PDB entry 6PUG | X-ray diffraction, 1.80 A resolution | chains A and G of the 4 polymer chains in the assembly

== Chain A ==
Protein: Major histocompatibility complex class I-related gene protein
Source organism: Homo sapiens
UniProtKB: Q95460 (HMR1_HUMAN); residues 1-270 here correspond to UniProt positions 23-292 (UniProt number = residue number + 22)
Chain sequence (271 residues; numbered 0 to 270; the number before each row is that of its first residue; numbering starts at 0):
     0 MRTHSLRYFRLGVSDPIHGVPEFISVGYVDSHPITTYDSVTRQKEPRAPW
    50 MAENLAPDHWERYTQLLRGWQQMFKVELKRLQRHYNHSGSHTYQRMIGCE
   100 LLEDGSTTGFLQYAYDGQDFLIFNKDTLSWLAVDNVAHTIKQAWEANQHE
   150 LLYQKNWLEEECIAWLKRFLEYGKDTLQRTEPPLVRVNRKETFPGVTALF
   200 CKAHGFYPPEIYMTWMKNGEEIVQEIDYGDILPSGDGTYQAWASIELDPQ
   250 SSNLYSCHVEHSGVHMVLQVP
Not modelled in the structure: 190-195, 222
Sequence notes: initiating methionine (0); conflict Ser-261 (Cys283 in Q95460)
Curated features (UniProtKB/Swiss-Prot):
  - binding site (5-(2-oxoethylideneamino)-6-(D-ribitylamino)uracil): Arg-9, Ser-24, Lys-43, Arg-94, Tyr-152, Gln-153
  - binding site (5-(2-oxopropylideneamino)-6-(D-ribitylamino)uracil): Arg-9, Ser-24, Lys-43, Arg-94, Tyr-152, Gln-153
  - binding site (7-hydroxy-6-methyl-8-(1-D-ribityl)lumazine): Arg-9, Ser-24, Lys-43, Arg-94, Tyr-152, Gln-153
  - binding site (8-(9H-purin-6-yl)-2-oxa-8-azabicyclo[3.3.1]nona-3,6-diene-4,6-dicarbaldehyde): Arg-9, Lys-43, His-58, Arg-94
  - binding site (2-amino-4-oxopteridine-6-carbaldehyde): Lys-43
  - binding site (pyridoxal): Lys-43
  - glycosylation: Asn-85 (N-linked (GlcNAc...) asparagine)
Cystine bridges: Cys-98/Cys-161, Cys-200/Cys-256
Glycans and other covalent adducts: compound OZD linked to Lys-43
Residues lining bound ligands: OZD (6-[(2-hydroxyethyl)amino]-5-[(E)-(2-oxopropylidene)amino]pyrimidine-2,4(1H,3H)-dione): Tyr-7, Arg-9, Ser-24, Thr-34, His-58, Tyr-62, Leu-66, Trp-69, Arg-94, Trp-156

== Chain G ==
Protein: Human TCR alpha chain
Source organism: Homo sapiens
Chain sequence (204 residues; each row starts with the number of its first residue; numbering starts at 0):
     0 MGQNIDQPTEMTATEGAIVQINCTYQTSGFNGLFWYQQHAGEAPTFLSYN
    50 VLDGLEEKGRFSSFLSRSKGYSYLLLKELQMKDSASYLCAVKDSNYQLIW
   100 GAGTKLIIKPDIQNPDPAVYQLRDSKSSDKSVCLFTDFDSQTNVSQSKDS
   150 DVYITDKCVLDMRSMDFKSNSAVAWSNKSDFACANAFNNSIIPEDTFFPS
   200 PESS
Not modelled in the structure: 0, 201-203
Cystine bridges: Cys-22/Cys-88, Cys-132/Cys-182

== Chain A / chain G interface ==
Contacting residue pairs - 28 pairs, chain A then chain G:
  Arg-61(A) / Asn-94(G)  hydrogen bond (side chain-backbone)
  Arg-61(A) / Tyr-95(G)  hydrogen bond (side chain-backbone)
  Arg-61(A) / Gln-96(G)
  Tyr-62(A) / Ser-93(G)  hydrogen bond (side chain-backbone)
  Tyr-62(A) / Asn-94(G)
  Tyr-62(A) / Tyr-95(G)
  Leu-65(A) / Tyr-95(G)  hydrophobic
  His-148(A) / Tyr-48(G)
  His-148(A) / Glu-55(G)  salt bridge
  Leu-151(A) / Val-50(G)
  Leu-151(A) / Leu-51(G)  hydrophobic
  Tyr-152(A) / Asn-30(G)
  Tyr-152(A) / Tyr-48(G)
  Tyr-152(A) / Val-50(G)
  Tyr-152(A) / Tyr-95(G)  hydrogen bond
  Lys-154(A) / Leu-51(G)
  Asn-155(A) / Phe-29(G)  hydrogen bond (side chain-backbone)
  Asn-155(A) / Val-50(G)
  Asn-155(A) / Arg-66(G)  hydrogen bond
  Trp-156(A) / Asn-30(G)
  Trp-156(A) / Tyr-95(G)  hydrogen bond
  Glu-159(A) / Arg-66(G)
  Glu-160(A) / Gly-28(G)
  Glu-160(A) / Phe-29(G)  hydrogen bond (side chain-backbone)
  Glu-160(A) / Asn-30(G)
  Glu-160(A) / Ser-93(G)
  Trp-164(A) / Ser-93(G)
  Trp-164(A) / Asn-94(G)

== Summary ==
The chain A/chain G interface involves 12 residues from each chain; the contacts include 8 hydrogen bonds and
1 salt bridge. Polar pairs include His-148(A)/Glu-55(G), Arg-61(A)/Asn-94(G) and Arg-61(A)/Tyr-95(G). Compound
OZD is covalently linked to Lys-43(A).
Chain A is Major histocompatibility complex class I-related gene protein and chain G is Human TCR alpha chain,
both from Homo sapiens; the structure, Structure of human MAIT A-F7 TCR in complex with human
MR1-2`OH-Ethyl-5-OP-U, was determined by X-ray diffraction, deposited together with 6PUC, 6PUD, 6PUE, 6PUF,
6PUH, 6PUI and 4 further entries.
